PDB entry 8SKU | electron microscopy, 3.20 A resolution | chains A and E of the 8 polymer chains in the assembly

[Chain A]
Protein: Immunoglobulin heavy constant alpha 1
Source organism: Homo sapiens
Reference sequence: P01876 (IGHA1_HUMAN); residues 120-472 here correspond to UniProt positions 1-353 (UniProt number = residue number - 119)
Amino-acid sequence (353 residues; numbered 120 to 472; the number before each row is that of its first residue):
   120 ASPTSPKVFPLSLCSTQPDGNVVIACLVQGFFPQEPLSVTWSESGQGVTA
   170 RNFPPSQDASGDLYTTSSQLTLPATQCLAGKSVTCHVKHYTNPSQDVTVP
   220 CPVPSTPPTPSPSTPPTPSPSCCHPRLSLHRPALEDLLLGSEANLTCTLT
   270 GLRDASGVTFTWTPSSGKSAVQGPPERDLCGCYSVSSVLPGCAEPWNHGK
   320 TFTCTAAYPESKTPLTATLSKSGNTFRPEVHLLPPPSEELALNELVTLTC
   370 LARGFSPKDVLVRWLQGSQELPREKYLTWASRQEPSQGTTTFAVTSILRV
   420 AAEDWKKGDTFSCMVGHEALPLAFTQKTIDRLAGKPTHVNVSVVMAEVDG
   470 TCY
Unresolved in the structure: 120-241, 454-455, 466-472
Cystine bridges: Cys266-Cys323, Cys369-Cys432
Covalent attachments: N-acetylglucosamine (NAG) linked to Asn263
UniProt features mapped onto this chain:
  - glycosylation: Ser224 (O-linked (GalNAc...) serine), Thr225 (O-linked (GalNAc...) threonine), Thr228 (O-linked (GalNAc...) threonine), Ser230 (O-linked (GalNAc...) serine), Ser232 (O-linked (GalNAc...) serine), Thr233 (O-linked (GalNAc...) threonine), Thr236 (O-linked (GalNAc...) threonine), Ser238 (O-linked (GalNAc...) serine), Ser240 (O-linked (GalNAc...) serine), Asn263 (N-linked (GlcNAc...) (complex) asparagine)
Reported in the primary citation:
  - specificity-determining residues: Arg346, Leu441 (by similarity / conservation)

[Chain E]
Protein: Secretory component
Source organism: Homo sapiens
Reference sequence: P01833 (PIGR_HUMAN); residues 1-547 here correspond to UniProt positions 19-565 (UniProt number = residue number + 18)
Amino-acid sequence (553 residues; each row starts with the number of its first residue):
     1 KSPIFGPEEVNSVEGNSVSITCYYPPTSVNRHTRKYWCRQGARGGCITLI
    51 SSEGYVSSKYAGRANLTNFPENGTFVVNIAQLSQDDSGRYKCGLGINSRG
   101 LSFDVSLEVSQGPGLLNDTKVYTVDLGRTVTINCPFKTENAQKRKSLYKQ
   151 IGLYPVLVIDSSGYVNPNYTGRIRLDIQGTGQLLFSVVINQLRLSDAGQY
   201 LCQAGDDSNSNKKNADLQVLKPEPELVYEDLRGSVTFHCALGPEVANVAK
   251 FLCRQSSGENCDVVVNTLGKRAPAFEGRILLNPQDKDGSFSVVITGLRKE
   301 DAGRYLCGAHSDGQLQEGSPIQAWQLFVNEESTIPRSPTVVKGVAGGSVA
   351 VLCPYNRKESKSIKYWCLWEGAQNGRCPLLVDSEGWVKAQYEGRLSLLEE
   401 PGNGTFTVILNQLTSRDAGFYWCLTNGDTLWRTTVEIKIIEGEPNLKVPG
   451 NVTAVLGETLKVPCHFPCKFSSYEKYWCKWNNTGCQALPSQDEGPSKAFV
   501 NCDENSRLVSLTLNLVTRADEGWYWCGVKQGHFYGETAAVYVAVEERHHH
   551 HHH
Unresolved in the structure: 1, 491-501, 547-553
Differences from the reference sequence: expression tag (548-553)
Cystine bridges: Cys22-Cys92, Cys38-Cys46, Cys134-Cys202, Cys239-Cys307, Cys253-Cys261, Cys464-Cys526, Cys478-Cys485
Covalent attachments: N-acetylglucosamine (NAG) linked to Asn65, Asn72, Asn403, Asn451
UniProt features mapped onto this chain:
  - glycosylation (N-linked (GlcNAc...) asparagine): Asn65, Asn72, Asn117, Asn168, Asn403, Asn451 (complex), Asn481

[How chain A and chain E interact]
Pairs across the interface (13):
  Ala360(A) with Ile96(E), hydrophobic; Asn97(E)
  Leu361(A) with Arg34(E); Thr48(E), hydrogen bond (backbone-side chain); Asn97(E)
  Asn362(A) with Cys46(E), hydrogen bond (side chain-backbone); Ile47(E); Thr48(E)
  Glu363(A) with Arg34(E), salt bridge; Thr48(E); Ser51(E), hydrogen bond; Tyr55(E)
  Leu364(A) with Tyr55(E), hydrophobic

[In short]
5 residues of chain A face 8 of chain E across their interface; the contacts include 3 hydrogen bonds and 1
salt bridge. Polar contacts include Glu363(A)-Arg34(E), Leu361(A)-Thr48(E) and Asn362(A)-Cys46(E).
N-acetylglucosamine is covalently linked to Asn263(A). N-acetylglucosamine is covalently linked to Asn65(E),
Asn72(E), Asn403(E) and Asn451(E). From the paper: specificity determinants Arg346(A) and Leu441(A).
Chain A is Immunoglobulin heavy constant alpha 1 and chain E is Secretory component, both from Homo sapiens;
the structure, Structure of human SIgA1 in complex with human CD89 (FcaR1), was determined by electron
microscopy (same publication as 8SKV).
